PDB entry 3RGZ | X-ray diffraction, 2.28 A resolution | chain A

== Chain A ==
Name: Protein BRASSINOSTEROID INSENSITIVE 1
Source organism: Arabidopsis thaliana
Notes: EC 2.7.10.1, 2.7.11.1
UniProt: O22476 (BRI1_ARATH); residue numbers follow UniProt; this construct covers 23-784
Chain sequence (768 residues; numbered 23 to 790; the number before each row is that of its first residue):
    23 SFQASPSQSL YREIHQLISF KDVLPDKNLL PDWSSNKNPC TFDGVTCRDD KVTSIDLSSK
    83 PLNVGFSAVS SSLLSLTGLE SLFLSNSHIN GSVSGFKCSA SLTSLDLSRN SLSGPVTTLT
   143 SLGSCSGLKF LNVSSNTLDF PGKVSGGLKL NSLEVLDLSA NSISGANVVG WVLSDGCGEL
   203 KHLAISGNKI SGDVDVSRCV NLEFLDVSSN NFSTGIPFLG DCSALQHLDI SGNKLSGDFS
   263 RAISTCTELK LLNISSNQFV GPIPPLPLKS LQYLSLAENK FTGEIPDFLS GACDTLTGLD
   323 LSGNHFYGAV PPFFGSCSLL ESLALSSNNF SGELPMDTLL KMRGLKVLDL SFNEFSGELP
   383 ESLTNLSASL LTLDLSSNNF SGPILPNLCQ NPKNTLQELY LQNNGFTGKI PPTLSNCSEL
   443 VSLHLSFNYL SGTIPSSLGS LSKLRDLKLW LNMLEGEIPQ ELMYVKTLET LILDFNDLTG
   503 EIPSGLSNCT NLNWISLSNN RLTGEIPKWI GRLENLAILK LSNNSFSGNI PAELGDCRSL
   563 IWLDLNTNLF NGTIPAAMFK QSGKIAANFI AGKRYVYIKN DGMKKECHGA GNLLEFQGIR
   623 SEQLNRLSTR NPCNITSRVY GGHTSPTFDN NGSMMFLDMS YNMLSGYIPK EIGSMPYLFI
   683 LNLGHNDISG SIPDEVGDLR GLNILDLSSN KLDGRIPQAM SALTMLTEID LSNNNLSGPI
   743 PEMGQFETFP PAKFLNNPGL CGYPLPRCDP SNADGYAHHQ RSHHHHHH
Not modelled in the structure: 23-29, 775-790
Disulfides: C62-C69, C120-C147, C199-C221, C244-C268, C315-C339, C411-C439, C609-C635, C763-C770
Glycans and other covalent adducts: N-acetylglucosamine (NAG) linked to N112, N154, N233, N275, N351, N510, N545, N573
Construct notes: expression tag (785-790)
Ligand contacts: Brassinolide (BLD): I540, I563, W564, Y597, Y599, K601, L615, Y642, H645, T646, S647, P648, M657, F681, I682, N705, I706, T729
Swiss-Prot annotation at these positions:
  - region (SERK1 binding): R640 to Y642, T726 to T729, G746 to T750
  - motif: C62 to C69 (Cys pair 1), C763 to C770 (Cys pair 2)
  - binding site (brassinolide): Y597, Y642, S647, N705
  - site (Interacts with SERK1): N705, Y765
  - glycosylation (N-linked (GlcNAc...) asparagine): N112, N154, N233, N275, N351, N387, N401, N438, N510, N545, N573, N636, N653, N737
  - mutagenesis: C69 (C69Y: In bri1-5; brassinosteroid-insensitive semi-dwarf mutant), G611 (G611E: In bri1-113; brassinosteroid-insensitive semi-dwarf mutant), G613 (G613S: In bri1-7; brassinosteroid-insensitive semi-dwarf mutant), G644 (G644D: In bri1-6; brassinosteroid-insensitive semi-dwarf mutant), S662 (S662F: In bri1-9; brassinosteroid-insensitive semi-dwarf mutant), T750 (T750I: In bri1-102; brassinosteroid-insensitive dwarf mutant)
From the paper describing this entry:
  - binding site for Brassinolide: Y597, Y599, K601, Y642, H645, S647, F681
  - conformationally variable residues (order/disorder transition): N590 to K595, G644 to T646
  - post-translational modification sites: N545
  - mutagenesis - G613S, S662F: decreased signaling (citing earlier work)

== In short ==
Bound to chain A: Brassinolide. N-acetylglucosamine is covalently linked to N112, N154, N233, N275, N351 and
N510 and 2 more. Curated annotation (UniProt) lists 4 brassinolide-binding residues and 6 mutagenesis sites.
The paper reports a binding site for Brassinolide at Y597, Y599 and K601 among others; G613S and S662F reduce
signaling.
Chain A is Protein BRASSINOSTEROID INSENSITIVE 1 (Arabidopsis thaliana); the structure, Structural insight
into brassinosteroid perception by BRI1, was determined by X-ray diffraction (same publication as 3RGX).
